Entry 8ZZ0 (electron microscopy, 3.43 A resolution); this record covers chains A and G of the 7 polymer chains in the assembly.

Chain A:
Name: PomB
From: Vibrio alginolyticus
Reference sequence: O06874 (O06874_VIBAL); numbering as in UniProt (aligned over 1-315)
Amino-acid sequence (321 residues; each row starts with the number of its first residue):
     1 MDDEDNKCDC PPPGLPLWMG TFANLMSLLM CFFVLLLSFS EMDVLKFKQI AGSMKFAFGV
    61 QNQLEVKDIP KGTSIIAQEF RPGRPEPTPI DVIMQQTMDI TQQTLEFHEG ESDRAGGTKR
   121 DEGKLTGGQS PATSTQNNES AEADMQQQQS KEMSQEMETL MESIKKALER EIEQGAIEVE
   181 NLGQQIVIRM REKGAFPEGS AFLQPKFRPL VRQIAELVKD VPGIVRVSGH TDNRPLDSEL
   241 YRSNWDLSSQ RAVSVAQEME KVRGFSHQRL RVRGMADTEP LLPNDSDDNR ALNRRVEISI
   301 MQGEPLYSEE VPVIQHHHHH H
Disordered / not traced: 1-13, 60-321
Sequence notes: engineered mutation Asn24 (Asp in O06874); expression tag (316-321)
What the authors report for this chain:
  - specificity-determining residues: Leu35 (by similarity / conservation)

Chain G:
Name: Chemotaxis protein PomA
From: Vibrio alginolyticus
Reference sequence: O06873 (POMA_VIBAL); residue numbers follow UniProt; this construct covers 1-253
Amino-acid sequence (253 residues; row label = number of the first residue in the row):
     1 MDLATLLGLI GGFAFVIMAM VLGGSIGMFV DVTSILIVVG GSIFVVLMKF TMGQFFGATK
    61 IAGKAFMFKA DEPEDLIAKI VEMADAARKG GFLALEEMEI NNTFMQKGID LLVDGHDADV
   121 VRAALKKDIA LTDERHTQGT GVFRAFGDVA PAMGMIGTLV GLVAMLSNMD DPKAIGPAMA
   181 VALLTTLYGA ILSNMVFFPI ADKLSLRRDQ ETLNRRLIMD GVLAIQDGQN PRVIDSYLKN
   241 YLNEGKRALE IDE
Disordered / not traced: 1-26, 88-99, 252-253
What the authors report for this chain:
  - specificity-determining residues: Met165, Met179 (by similarity / conservation)

Interface between chain A and chain G:
Pairs across the interface - 5 pairs, chain A then chain G:
  Met30(A) - Leu162(G)  hydrophobic
  Cys31(A) - Met179(G)  hydrophobic
  Val34(A) - Met165(G)  hydrophobic
  Leu37(A) - Met169(G)  hydrophobic
  Ser38(A) - Ile175(G)
Also at the interface, not in a pair above, chain G (6 interface residues in all): Leu166

Summary:
5 residues of chain A face 6 of chain G across their interface. The paper reports specificity determinants
Leu35(A) and Met165(G) among others.
Here chain A is PomB and chain G is Chemotaxis protein PomA, both from Vibrio alginolyticus. Entry 8ZZ0
(Bacterial flagellar sodium-driven stator PomA5PomB2(D24N) with 100 mM KCl) was determined by electron
microscopy, deposited together with 8ZYV, 8ZYW, 8ZYZ and 9IJM.
